PDB entry 1QJX | X-ray diffraction, 2.80 A resolution | chains 3 and 4 of the 4 polymer chains in the assembly

# Chain 3
Protein: Protein VP3
From: Human rhinovirus 16
UniProt: Q82122 (POLG_HRV16); residues 1-238 here correspond to UniProt positions 331-568 (UniProt number = residue number + 330)
Chain sequence (238 residues; numbered 1 to 238; the number before each row is that of its first residue):
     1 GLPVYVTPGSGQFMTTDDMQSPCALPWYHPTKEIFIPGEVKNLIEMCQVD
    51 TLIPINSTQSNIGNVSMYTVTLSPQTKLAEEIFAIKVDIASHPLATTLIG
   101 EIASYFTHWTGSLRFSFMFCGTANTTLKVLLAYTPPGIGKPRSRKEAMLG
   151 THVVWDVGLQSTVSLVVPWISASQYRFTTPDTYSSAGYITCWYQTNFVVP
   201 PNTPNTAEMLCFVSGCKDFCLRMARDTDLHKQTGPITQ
Swiss-Prot annotation at these positions:
  - region: Pro235 to Gln238 (Amphipathic alpha-helix)

# Chain 4
Protein: Protein VP4
From: Human rhinovirus 16
UniProt: Q82122 (POLG_HRV16); residues 1-68 here correspond to UniProt positions 2-69 (UniProt number = residue number + 1)
Chain sequence (68 residues; numbered 1 to 68; the number before each row is that of its first residue):
     1 GAQVSRQNVGTHSTQNMVSNGSSLNYFNINYFKDAASSGASRLDFSQDPS
    51 KFTDPVKDVLEKGIPTLQ
Not modelled in the structure: 8-22, 45-68
Swiss-Prot annotation at these positions:
  - site: Gln68 (Cleavage)
  - lipidation: Gly1 (N-myristoyl glycine)
Covalent attachments: myristic acid (MYR) linked to Gly1

# Interface between chain 3 and chain 4
Pairs across the interface (16; chain 3 residue first):
  Asp18(3) - Gly39(4)
  Asp18(3) - Ala40(4)  hydrogen bond (side chain-backbone)
  Gln20(3) - Ile29(4)  hydrogen bond (side chain-backbone)
  Gln20(3) - Asn30(4)
  Gln20(3) - Tyr31(4)  hydrogen bond (side chain-backbone)
  Gln20(3) - Phe32(4)
  Gln20(3) - Ser37(4)
  Gln20(3) - Ser38(4)
  Gln20(3) - Gly39(4)
  Ser21(3) - Phe32(4)
  Ser21(3) - Ser37(4)  hydrogen bond (backbone-side chain)
  Pro22(3) - Phe32(4)
  Pro22(3) - Ser37(4)
  Cys23(3) - Asp34(4)
  Cys23(3) - Ser37(4)  hydrogen bond (backbone-side chain)
  Trp27(3) - Asp34(4)
Other interface residues (no listed pair), chain 3 (9 interface residues in all): Met19, Pro26, Lys41
Other interface residues (no listed pair), chain 4 (11 interface residues in all): Ala36, Asp44

# Summary
9 residues of chain 3 face 11 of chain 4 across their interface, with 5 hydrogen bonds. Polar pairs include
Asp18(3)-Ala40(4), Gln20(3)-Ile29(4) and Gln20(3)-Tyr31(4). Covalently linked myristic acid: at Gly1(4).
Here chain 3 is Protein VP3 and chain 4 is Protein VP4, both from Human rhinovirus 16. Entry 1QJX (Human
rhinovirus 16 coat protein in complex with antiviral compound WIN68934) was determined by X-ray diffraction,
deposited together with 1QJU and 1QJY.
